PDB entry 6SZD | X-ray diffraction, 1.50 A resolution | chains SSS and TTT of the 4 polymer chains in the assembly

== Chain SSS (and TTT) ==
Molecule: Hydrogenase-2 small chain
Organism: Escherichia coli (strain K12)
Notes: EC 1.12.99.6; chain TTT of this document is another copy of the same molecule, construct and numbering; everything in this record applies to it too
Reference sequence: P69741 (MBHT_ECOLI); residues -1 to 290 here correspond to UniProt positions 39-330 (UniProt number = residue number + 40)
Amino-acid sequence (298 residues; each row starts with the number of its first residue; numbers below 1 keep their minus sign (Met-1 is residue -1)):
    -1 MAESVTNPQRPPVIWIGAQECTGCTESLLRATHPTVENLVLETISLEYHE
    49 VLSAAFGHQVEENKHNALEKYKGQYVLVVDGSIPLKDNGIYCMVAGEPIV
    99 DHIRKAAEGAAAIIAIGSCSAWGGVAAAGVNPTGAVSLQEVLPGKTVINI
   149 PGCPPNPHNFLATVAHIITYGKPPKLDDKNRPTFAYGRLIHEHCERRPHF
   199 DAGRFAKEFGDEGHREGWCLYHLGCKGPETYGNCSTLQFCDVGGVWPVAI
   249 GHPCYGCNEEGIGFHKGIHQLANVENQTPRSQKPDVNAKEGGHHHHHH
Disordered / not traced: -1 to 5, 274-296
Sequence notes: expression tag (291-296)
Swiss-Prot annotation at these positions:
  - binding site ([4Fe-4S] cluster): Cys19, Cys22, Cys117, Cys151, His189, Cys192, Cys217, Cys223
  - binding site ([3Fe-4S] cluster): Cys232, Cys252, Cys255
Ion coordination: 4Fe-4S cluster Fe site 1: Cys19, Cys22, Cys117, Cys151; 4Fe-4S cluster Fe site 2: His189, Cys192, Cys217, Cys223; 3Fe-4S cluster Fe: Cys232, Cys252, Cys255
Small-molecule neighbours:
  - 3Fe-4S cluster (F3S): Ile188, Thr228, Cys232, Phe237, Trp244, Pro245, Cys252, Tyr253, Gly254, Cys255, Asn256
  - 4Fe-4S cluster (SF4), molecule 1: Glu18, Cys19, Gly21, Cys22, Gly79, Gly115, Ser116, Cys117, Val123, Gly150, Cys151, Pro152
  - 4Fe-4S cluster (SF4), molecule 2: Ile188, His189, Cys192, Arg194, Arg195, Phe198, Cys217, Leu218, Tyr219, Cys223, Gly225, Pro226, Val246

== How chain SSS and chain TTT interact ==
Pairs across the interface (39):
  Arg186(SSS) with His197(TTT), hydrogen bond; Glu214(TTT), hydrogen bond (side chain-backbone); Trp216(TTT)
  His189(SSS) with Pro196(TTT)
  Glu190(SSS) with Pro196(TTT); His197(TTT), hydrogen bond (backbone-side chain); Arg202(TTT), salt bridge
  His191(SSS) with Glu193(TTT); Arg194(TTT); Pro196(TTT); His197(TTT), hydrogen bond; Gly215(TTT)
  Cys192(SSS) with Cys192(TTT); Glu193(TTT); Pro196(TTT)
  Glu193(SSS) with His191(TTT); Cys192(TTT); Glu193(TTT)
  Arg194(SSS) with His191(TTT)
  Arg195(SSS) with Pro196(TTT); Asp199(TTT), salt bridge
  Pro196(SSS) with His189(TTT); Glu190(TTT); His191(TTT); Cys192(TTT); Arg195(TTT)
  His197(SSS) with Arg186(TTT), hydrogen bond; Glu190(TTT), hydrogen bond (side chain-backbone); His191(TTT), hydrogen bond
  Asp199(SSS) with Arg195(TTT), salt bridge; Asp199(TTT)
  Arg202(SSS) with Glu190(TTT), salt bridge
  Glu214(SSS) with Arg186(TTT), hydrogen bond (backbone-side chain)
  Gly215(SSS) with His191(TTT)
  Trp216(SSS) with Arg186(TTT)
  Asp239(SSS) with Asp239(TTT); Val240(TTT)
  Val240(SSS) with Asp239(TTT)
  Gly241(SSS) with Gly241(TTT)

== In short ==
Chain SSS and chain TTT each contribute 18 residues to their interface; the contacts include 8 hydrogen bonds
and 4 salt bridges. Polar contacts include Glu190(SSS)-Arg202(TTT), Arg195(SSS)-Asp199(TTT) and
Arg186(SSS)-His197(TTT). Ligands of chain SSS: 4Fe-4S cluster and 3Fe-4S cluster.
Chain SSS and chain TTT are both Hydrogenase-2 small chain (Escherichia coli (strain K12)); the structure,
Hydrogenase-2 variant R479K - hydrogen reduced form, was determined by X-ray diffraction.
